8V9J - chains A and Y of the 59 polymer chains in the assembly; structure by electron microscopy, 3.10 A resolution.

# Chain A
Molecule: 23S Ribosomal RNA
Source organism: Mycolicibacterium smegmatis MC2 155
Sequence (3164 nucleotides; each row starts with the number of its first residue; numbers below 1 keep their minus sign (U-2 is residue -2)):
    -2 UUGUAAGUGUUUAAGGGCGCAUGGUGGAUGCCUUGGCACUGGGAGCCGAU
    48 GAAGGACGUAGGAGGCUGCGAUAAGCCUCGGGGAGCUGUCAACCGAGCGU
    98 UGAUCCGAGGAUGUCCGAAUGGGGAAACCCGGCACGAGUGAUGUCGUGUC
   148 ACCAGGCGCUGAAUAUAUAGGCGUCUGGGGGGAACGCGGGGAAGUGAAAC
   198 AUCUCAGUACCCGUAGGAAGAGAAAACAAAAUGUGAUUCCGUGAGUAGUG
   248 GCGAGCGAAAGCGGAGGAUGGCUAAACCGUAUGCAUGUGAUACCGGGUAG
   298 GGGUUGUGUGUGCGGGGUUGUGGGACCUAUCUUUCCGGCUCUACCUGGCU
   348 GGAGGGCAGUGAGAAAAUGUUGUGGUUAGCGGAAAUGGCUUGGGAUGGCC
   398 UGCCGUAGACGGUGAGAGCCCGGUACGUGAAAACCCGACGUCUGUCUUGA
   448 UGGUGUUCCCGAGUAGCAGCGGGCCCGUGGAAUCUGCUGUGAAUCUGCCG
   498 GGACCACCCGGUAAGCCUGAAUACUUCCCAGUGACCGAUAGCGGAUUAGU
   548 ACCGUGAGGGAAUGGUGAAAAGUACCCCGGGAGGGGAGUGAAAGAGUACC
   598 UGAAACCGUGCGCUUACAAUCCGUCAGAGCCCUCGACGUGUCGUGGGGUG
   648 AUGGCGUGCCUUUUGAAGAAUGAGCCUGCGAGUCAGGGACAUGUCGCGAG
   698 GUUAACCCGGGUGGGGUAGCCGCAGCGAAAGCGAGUCUGAAUAGGGCGUA
   748 UCCACACAAGAGUGUGUGGUGUAGUGGUGUGUUCUGGACCCGAAGCGGAG
   798 UGAUCUACCCAUGGCCAGGGUGAAGCGCGGGUAAGACCGCGUGGAGGCCC
   848 GAACCCACUUAGGUUGAAGACUGAGGGGAUGAGCUGUGGGUAGGGGUGAA
   898 AGGCCAAUCAAACUCCGUGAUAGCUGGUUCUCCCCGAAAUGCAUUUAGGU
   948 GCAGCGUCGCAUGUUUCUUGCCGGAGGUAGAGCUACUGGAUGGCCGAUGG
   998 GCCCCACAGGGUUACUGACGUCAGCCAAACUCCGAAUGCCGGUAAGUCCA
  1048 AGAGUGCGGCAGUGGGACGGCGGGGGAUAAGCUCCGUGCGUCGAGAGGGA
  1098 AACAGCCCAGAUCGCCGGCUAAGGCCCCUAAGCGUGUGCUAAGUGGAAAA
  1148 GGAUGUGCAGUCGCGAAGACAACCAGGAGGUUGGCUUAGAAGCAGCCACC
  1198 CUUGAAAGAGUGCGUAAUAGCUCACUGGUCAAGUGAUUGUGCGCCGAUAA
  1248 UGUAGCGGGGCUCAAGCACACCGCCGAAGCCGCGGCAGCCAACGUGUUGG
  1298 CUGGGUAGGGGAGCGUCCUGCAUCCGGUGAAGCCGCCGAGUGAUCGAGUG
  1348 GUGGAGGGUGUGGGAGUGAGAAUGCAGGCAUGAGUAGCGAUUAGGCAAGU
  1398 GAGAACCUUGCCCGCCGAAAGACCAAGGGUUCCUGGGCCAGGCCAGUCCG
  1448 CCCAGGGUGAGUCGGGACCUAAGGCGAGGCCGACAGGCGUAGUCGAUGGA
  1498 CAACGGGUUGAUAUUCCCGUACCCGUGUAUGUGCGUCCAUGAUGAAUCAG
  1548 CGGUACUAACCAUCCAAAACCACCGUGACCGCACCUUUCGGGGUGUGGCG
  1598 UUGGUGGGGCUGCAUGGGACCUUCGUUGGUAGUAGUCAAGCGAUGGGGUG
  1648 ACGCAGGAAGGUAGCCGUACCGGUCAGUGGUAAUACCGGGGUAAGCCUGU
  1698 AGGGAGUCAGAUAGGUAAAUCCGUCUGGCAUAUAUCCUGAGAGGUGAUGC
  1748 AUAGCCGAGUGAGGCGAAUUCGGUGAUCCUAUGCUGCCGAGAAAAGCCUC
  1798 UAGCGAGGACAUACACGGCCCGUACCCCAAACCAACACAGGUGGUCAGGU
  1848 AGAGAAUACUAAGGCGUACGAGUGAACUAUGGUUAAGGAACUCGGCAAAA
  1898 UGCCCCCGUAACUUCGGGAGAAGGGGGACCCACAUGGCGUGUAAGCCUUU
  1948 ACGGCCCAAGCGUGAGUGGGUGGCACAAACCAGUGAGAAGCGACUGUUUA
  1998 CUAAAAACACAGGUCCGUGCGAAGUCGCAAGACGAUGUAUACGGACUGAC
  2048 GCCUGCCCGGUGCUGGAAGGUUAAGAGGACCCGUUAACUCCCUUUGGGGG
  2098 UGAAGCGGAGAAUUUAAGCCCCAGUAAACGGCGGUGGUAACUAUAACCAU
  2148 CCUAAGGUAGCGAAAUUCCUUGUCGGGUAAGUUCCGACCUGCACGAAUGG
  2198 CGUAACGACUUCUCAACUGUCUCAACCAUAGACUCGGCGAAAUUGCACUA
  2248 CGAGUAAAGAUGCUCGUUACGCGCGGCAGGACGAAAAGACCCCGGGACCU
  2298 UCACUACAACUUGGUAUUGGUGCUCGAUACGGUUUGUGUAGGAUAGGUGG
  2348 GAGACUGUGAAGCUCACACGCCAGUGUGGGUGGAGUCGUUGUUGAAAUAC
  2398 CACUCUGAUCGUAUUGGGCCUCUAACCUCGGACCGUAUAUCCGGUUCAGG
  2448 GACAGUGCCUGGUGGGUAGUUUAACUGGGGCGGUUGCCUCCUAAAAUGUA
  2498 ACGGAGGCGCCCAAAGGUUCCCUCAACCUGGACGGCAAUCAGGUGUUGAG
  2548 UGUAAGUGCACAAGGGAGCUUGACUGCGAGACGGACAUGUCGAGCAGGGA
  2598 CGAAAGUCGGGACUAGUGAUCCGGCACCUCUGAGUGGAAGGGGUGUCGCU
  2648 CAACGGAUAAAAGGUACCCCGGGGAUAACAGGCUGAUCUUCCCCAAGAGU
  2698 CCAUAUCGACGGGAUGGUUUGGCACCUCGAUGUCGGCUCGUCGCAUCCUG
  2748 GGGCUGGAGCAGGUCCCAAGGGUUGGGCUGUUCGCCCAUUAAAGCGGCAC
  2798 GCGAGCUGGGUUUAGAACGUCGUGAGACAGUUCGGUCUCUAUCCGCCGCG
  2848 CGCGUCAGAAGCUUGAGGAAACCUGUCCCUAGUACGAGAGGACCGGGACG
  2898 GACGAACCUCUGGUAUACCAGUUGUCCCACCAGGGGCACGGCUGGAUAGC
  2948 CACGUUCGGACAGGAUAACCGCUGAAAGCAUCUAAGCGGGAAACCUCUUC
  2998 CAAGACCAGGCUUCUCACCCUCUAGGAGGGAUAAGGCCCCCCGCAGACCA
  3048 CGGGAUUGAUAGACCAGACCUGGAAGCCUAGUAAUAGGUGCAGGGAACUG
  3098 GCACUAACCGGCCGAAAACUUACAACACCCCAUAAUCGUUGUAAGAAGAA
  3148 AACAUUGACGCACC
Not modelled in the structure: -2 to 1, 1563-1608, 3121-3161

# Chain Y
Molecule: 50S ribosomal protein L27
Source organism: Mycolicibacterium smegmatis MC2 155
Reference sequence: A0R150 (RL27_MYCS2); residue numbers follow UniProt; this construct covers 1-88
Chain sequence (88 residues; each row starts with the number of its first residue):
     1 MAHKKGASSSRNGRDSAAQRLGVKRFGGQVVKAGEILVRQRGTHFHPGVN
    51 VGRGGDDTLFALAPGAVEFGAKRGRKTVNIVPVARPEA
Not modelled in the structure: 1-7, 87-88

# Chain A / chain Y interface
Pairs across the interface (89):
  G757(A) - Arg85(Y)  hydrogen bond to the base
  A758(A) - Ala33(Y)  base contact
  A758(A) - Leu62(Y)  hydrogen bond to the base
  A758(A) - Pro64(Y)  base contact
  G759(A) - Lys32(Y)  base contact
  G759(A) - Ala33(Y)  hydrogen bond to the base
  G759(A) - Pro64(Y)  base contact
  G970(A) - Phe26(Y)  base contact
  G970(A) - Gly27(Y)  hydrogen bond to the base
  G971(A) - Phe26(Y)  base contact
  G971(A) - Gly27(Y)  hydrogen bond to the sugar
  G971(A) - Phe69(Y)  sugar contact
  A972(A) - Phe26(Y)  base contact
  A972(A) - Phe45(Y)  phosphate contact
  A972(A) - Phe69(Y)  sugar contact
  G973(A) - His44(Y)  salt bridge to the phosphate
  G973(A) - Lys76(Y)  phosphate contact
  C1037(A) - Phe26(Y)  base contact
  C1037(A) - Gln29(Y)  hydrogen bond to the sugar
  G1038(A) - Gln29(Y)  sugar contact
  G2479(A) - Ser9(Y)  hydrogen bond to the base
  G2480(A) - Ser9(Y)  sugar contact
  C2484(A) - Arg14(Y)  base contact
  C2485(A) - Arg14(Y)  base contact
  C2485(A) - Asp15(Y)  base contact
  C2485(A) - Ser16(Y)  phosphate contact
  C2485(A) - Ala17(Y)  hydrogen bond to the phosphate
  C2485(A) - Gln19(Y)  phosphate contact
  U2486(A) - Asp15(Y)  base contact
  U2486(A) - Ser16(Y)  hydrogen bond to the phosphate
  U2486(A) - Ala17(Y)  phosphate contact
  U2486(A) - Gln19(Y)  phosphate contact
  C2487(A) - Asp15(Y)  hydrogen bond to the base
  U2494(A) - Arg20(Y)  sugar contact
  U2494(A) - Leu21(Y)  sugar contact
  G2495(A) - Ala18(Y)  phosphate contact
  G2495(A) - Gln19(Y)  phosphate contact
  G2495(A) - Arg20(Y)  hydrogen bond to the phosphate
  U2496(A) - Ala18(Y)  phosphate contact
  G2501(A) - Ser10(Y)  phosphate contact
  G2501(A) - Asn12(Y)  phosphate contact
  A2502(A) - Arg11(Y)  salt bridge to the phosphate
  A2502(A) - Asn12(Y)  phosphate contact
  A2502(A) - Arg14(Y)  base contact
  G2503(A) - Arg11(Y)  salt bridge to the phosphate
  G2503(A) - Arg14(Y)  hydrogen bond to the base
  G2504(A) - Arg14(Y)  base contact
  G2553(A) - Arg41(Y)  base contact
  U2554(A) - Gly42(Y)  hydrogen bond to the base
  G2555(A) - Thr43(Y)  hydrogen bond to the sugar
  G2555(A) - His44(Y)  salt bridge to the phosphate
  C2556(A) - His46(Y)  salt bridge to the phosphate
  A2557(A) - Arg75(Y)  salt bridge to the phosphate
  C2558(A) - Arg75(Y)  hydrogen bond to the base
  A2560(A) - Thr43(Y)  hydrogen bond to the base
  A2576(A) - Ala33(Y)  base contact
  A2576(A) - Gly34(Y)  base contact
  G2577(A) - Lys32(Y)  phosphate contact
  G2577(A) - Ala33(Y)  hydrogen bond to the sugar
  G2577(A) - Gly34(Y)  hydrogen bond to the base
  G2577(A) - Glu35(Y)  sugar contact
  A2578(A) - Arg25(Y)  phosphate contact
  A2578(A) - Lys32(Y)  salt bridge to the phosphate
  A2578(A) - Glu35(Y)  sugar contact
  A2578(A) - Ile36(Y)  hydrogen bond to the sugar
  C2579(A) - Lys24(Y)  phosphate contact
  C2579(A) - Arg25(Y)  salt bridge to the phosphate
  C2579(A) - Ile36(Y)  sugar contact
  C2579(A) - Arg39(Y)  hydrogen bond to the sugar
  G2580(A) - Arg20(Y)  phosphate contact
  G2580(A) - Lys24(Y)  salt bridge to the phosphate
  G2581(A) - Arg20(Y)  salt bridge to the phosphate
  U2587(A) - Arg39(Y)  hydrogen bond to the base
  U2587(A) - Asp56(Y)  hydrogen bond to the sugar
  C2588(A) - Ile36(Y)  base contact
  C2588(A) - Arg39(Y)  sugar contact
  C2588(A) - Gly54(Y)  phosphate contact
  C2588(A) - Gly55(Y)  hydrogen bond to the phosphate
  C2588(A) - Asp56(Y)  sugar contact
  C2588(A) - Thr58(Y)  sugar contact
  G2589(A) - Gly54(Y)  phosphate contact
  G2589(A) - Gly55(Y)  hydrogen bond to the phosphate
  G2589(A) - Phe60(Y)  sugar contact
  A2590(A) - Leu62(Y)  sugar contact
  C2610(A) - Arg41(Y)  hydrogen bond to the sugar
  C2610(A) - Gly55(Y)  sugar contact
  C2610(A) - Asp56(Y)  phosphate contact
  C2610(A) - Asp57(Y)  sugar contact
  U2611(A) - Arg41(Y)  hydrogen bond to the sugar
Interface residues without a listed pair, chain A (44 interface residues in all): U2482, C2488, C2499
Interface residues without a listed pair, chain Y (47 interface residues in all): Ser8, Val23, Gly28, Arg53, Ala63, Arg73

# In short
44 residues of chain A and 47 residues of chain Y are in contact; the contacts include 26 hydrogen bonds and
10 salt bridges. Polar contacts include G757(A)-Arg85(Y), A758(A)-Leu62(Y) and G759(A)-Ala33(Y).
Here chain A is 23S Ribosomal RNA and chain Y is 50S ribosomal protein L27, both from Mycolicibacterium
smegmatis MC2 155. Entry 8V9J (Cryo-EM structure of the Mycobacterium smegmatis 70S ribosome in complex with
hibernation factor Msmeg1130 (Balon) (Structure ...) was determined by electron microscopy (same publication
as 8V9K and 8V9L).
